Entry 6N9N (X-ray diffraction, 3.30 A resolution); this record covers chain A.

[Chain A]
Protein: Gasdermin-D
Source organism: Mus musculus
UniProtKB: Q9D8T2 (GSDMD_MOUSE); residues 1-487 here = UniProt positions 1-487
Amino-acid sequence (488 residues; numbered 0 to 487; the number before each row is that of its first residue; numbering starts at 0):
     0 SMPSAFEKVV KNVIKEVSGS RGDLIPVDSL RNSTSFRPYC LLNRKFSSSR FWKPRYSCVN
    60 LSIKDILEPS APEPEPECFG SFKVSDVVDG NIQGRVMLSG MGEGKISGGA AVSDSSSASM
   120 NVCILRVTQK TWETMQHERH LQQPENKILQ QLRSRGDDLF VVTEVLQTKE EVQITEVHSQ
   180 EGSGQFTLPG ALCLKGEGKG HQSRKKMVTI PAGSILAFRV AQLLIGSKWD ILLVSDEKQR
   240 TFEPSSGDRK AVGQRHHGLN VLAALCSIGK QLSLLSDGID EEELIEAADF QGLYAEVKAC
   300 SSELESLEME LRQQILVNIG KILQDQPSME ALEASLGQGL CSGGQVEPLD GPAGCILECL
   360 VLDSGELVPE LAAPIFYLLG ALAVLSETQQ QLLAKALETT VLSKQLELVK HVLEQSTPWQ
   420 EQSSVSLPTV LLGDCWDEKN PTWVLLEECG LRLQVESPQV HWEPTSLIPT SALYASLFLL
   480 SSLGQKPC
Disordered / not traced: 0-1, 71-82, 99-115, 175-204, 242-287, 485-487
Differences from the reference sequence: expression tag (0)
Reported in the primary citation:
  - contacts within the chain: F50-L292 (hydrophobic contact), F50-E295 (hydrophobic contact), F50-S470 (hydrophobic contact)

[Overview]
From the paper: contacts within the chain involving L292, F50 and E295 among others.
Chain A is Gasdermin-D (Mus musculus); the structure, Crystal structure of murine GSDMD, was determined by
X-ray diffraction, deposited together with 6N9O.
